Entry 2WQI (X-ray diffraction, 1.70 A resolution); this record covers chains A and D of the 4 polymer chains in the assembly.

[Chain A (and D)]
Protein: Tumor protein P73
Source organism: Homo sapiens
Notes: fragment: tetramerization domain, residues 351-399; chain D of this document is another copy of the same molecule, construct and numbering; everything in this record applies to it too
Reference sequence: O15350 (P73_HUMAN); numbering as in UniProt (aligned over 351-399)
Chain sequence (51 residues; numbered 349 to 399; the number before each row is that of its first residue):
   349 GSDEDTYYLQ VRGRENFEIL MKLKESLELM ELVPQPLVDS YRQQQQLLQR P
Not modelled in the structure: 349-351, 397-399 (chain D: 349-354, 399)
Reported in the primary citation:
  - self-association interface (contacts with another copy of this molecule); pairs are residue here / residue on that copy: Q358-Q397 (backbone contact), N364-E379 (hydrogen bond), L368-L368 (hydrophobic contact), L371-L371, K372-Q393 (hydrogen bond), E373-R390 (salt bridge), S374-S374 (hydrogen bond), E376-Y389 (hydrogen bond), L357, V359, I367, L375, L377, V381, V386

[How chain A and chain D interact]
Residue-residue contacts (8; chain A residue first):
  Y356(A) - Q397(D)
  L357(A) - Q397(D)
  Q358(A) - L396(D)  hydrogen bond (side chain-backbone)
  Q358(A) - Q397(D)  hydrogen bond (backbone-side chain)
  K370(A) - I367(D)
  L371(A) - I367(D)  hydrophobic
  L371(A) - L371(D)  hydrophobic
  L396(A) - Q358(D)
Also at the interface, not in a pair above, chain A (7 interface residues in all): I367
Also at the interface, not in a pair above, chain D (6 interface residues in all): K370

[Summary]
7 residues of chain A and 6 residues of chain D are in contact, with 2 hydrogen bonds. Polar pairs include
Q358(A)-L396(D) and Q358(A)-Q397(D). From the paper: a self-association interface involving L357(A), Q358(A)
and V359(A) among others.
Chain A and chain D are both Tumor protein P73 (Homo sapiens); the structure, Crystal structure of the human
p73 tetramerization domain, was determined by X-ray diffraction (same publication as 2WTT and 2WQJ).
